Entry 6PUT (electron microscopy, 2.90 A resolution); this record covers chains A and D of the 6 polymer chains in the assembly.

# Chain A (and D)
Molecule: Chimeric Sso7d and HIV-1 integrase
From: Saccharolobus solfataricus (strain ATCC 35092 / DSM 1617 / JCM 11322 / P2)
Notes: chain D of this document is another copy of the same molecule, construct and numbering; everything in this record applies to it too
UniProtKB: chimeric construct of P39476, Q76353: residues -74 to -11 from P39476 (DN7D_SACS2) positions 1-64 (UniProt number = residue number + 75); residues 1-288 from Q76353 positions 1-288 (same numbers)
Chain sequence (383 residues; row label = number of the first residue in the row; numbers below 1 keep their minus sign (Met-94 is residue -94)):
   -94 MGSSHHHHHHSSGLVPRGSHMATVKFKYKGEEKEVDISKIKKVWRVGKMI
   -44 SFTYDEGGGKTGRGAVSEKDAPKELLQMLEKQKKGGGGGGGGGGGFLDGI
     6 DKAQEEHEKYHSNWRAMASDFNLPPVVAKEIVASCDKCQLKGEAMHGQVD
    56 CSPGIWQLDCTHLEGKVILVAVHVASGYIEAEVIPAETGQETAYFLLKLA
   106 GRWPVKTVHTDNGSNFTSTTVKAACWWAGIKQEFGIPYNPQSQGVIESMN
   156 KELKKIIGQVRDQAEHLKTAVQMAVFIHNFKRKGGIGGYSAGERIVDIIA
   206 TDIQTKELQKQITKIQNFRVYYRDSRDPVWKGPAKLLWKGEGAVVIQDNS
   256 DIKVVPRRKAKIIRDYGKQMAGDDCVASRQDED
Unresolved in the structure: -94 to 0, 227-239, 253-256, 262-288 (chain D: -94 to 221, 269-288)
Sequence notes: expression tag (-94 to -75); linker (-10 to 0)
Bound ions: Zn2+: His12, His16, Cys40, Cys43; Ca2+ site 1: Asp64, Asp116; Ca2+ site 2: Asp64, Glu152 (shared with 1 residue of chain F)
From the paper describing this entry:
  - catalytic residues: Asp64, Asp116, Glu152

# How chain A and chain D interact
Residue-residue contacts - 31 pairs, chain A then chain D:
  Ala38(A) - Arg224(D)  hydrogen bond (backbone-side chain)
  Ala38(A) - Ile268(D)
  Asp41(A) - Tyr226(D)  hydrogen bond
  Gln44(A) - Tyr226(D)
  Gln44(A) - Trp235(D)
  Gln44(A) - Lys266(D)
  Gln44(A) - Ile268(D)
  Leu45(A) - Trp235(D)  hydrogen bond (backbone-side chain)
  Lys46(A) - Trp235(D)
  Gly47(A) - Trp235(D)
  Gly47(A) - Arg263(D)
  Gly47(A) - Ala265(D)
  Glu48(A) - Arg262(D)  salt bridge
  Glu48(A) - Arg263(D)
  Glu48(A) - Ala265(D)
  Met50(A) - Glu246(D)
  Met50(A) - Arg262(D)
  Met50(A) - Arg263(D)
  His51(A) - Arg263(D)
  Gln53(A) - Glu246(D)
  Ile141(A) - Ala248(D)  hydrophobic
  Ile141(A) - Val259(D)
  Ile141(A) - Val260(D)
  Ile141(A) - Pro261(D)
  Tyr143(A) - Ser230(D)
  Tyr143(A) - Arg231(D)
  Tyr143(A) - Lys264(D)  hydrogen bond (backbone-side chain)
  Asn144(A) - Pro261(D)
  Asn144(A) - Arg263(D)  hydrogen bond
  Asn144(A) - Lys264(D)
  Gln146(A) - Arg263(D)  hydrogen bond
Other interface residues (no listed pair), chain A (16 interface residues in all): Ser39, Gly52
Other interface residues (no listed pair), chain D (18 interface residues in all): Pro238, Gly247

# Overview
16 residues of chain A face 18 of chain D across their interface, with 6 hydrogen bonds and 1 salt bridge.
Polar pairs include Glu48(A)-Arg262(D), Ala38(A)-Arg224(D) and Asp41(A)-Tyr226(D). His12(A), His16(A),
Cys40(A) and Cys43(A) coordinate Zn2+. Asp64(A) and Asp116(A) coordinate Ca2+ site 1. From the paper:
catalytic residues Asp64(A), Asp116(A) and Glu152(A).
Both chains are Chimeric Sso7d and HIV-1 integrase (Saccharolobus solfataricus (strain ATCC 35092 / DSM 1617 /
JCM 11322 / P2)). Entry 6PUT (Structure of HIV cleaved synaptic complex (CSC) intasome bound with calcium) was
determined by electron microscopy (same publication as 6PUW, 6PUY, 6PUZ and 6V3K).
